Entry 2X4U (X-ray diffraction, 2.10 A resolution); this record covers chains D and E of the 3 polymer chains in the assembly.

# Chain D
Name: HLA class I histocompatibility antigen, a-2 alpha chain
From: Homo sapiens
UniProt: P01892 (1A02_HUMAN); residues 1-275 here correspond to UniProt positions 25-299 (UniProt number = residue number + 24)
Chain sequence (275 residues; each row starts with the number of its first residue):
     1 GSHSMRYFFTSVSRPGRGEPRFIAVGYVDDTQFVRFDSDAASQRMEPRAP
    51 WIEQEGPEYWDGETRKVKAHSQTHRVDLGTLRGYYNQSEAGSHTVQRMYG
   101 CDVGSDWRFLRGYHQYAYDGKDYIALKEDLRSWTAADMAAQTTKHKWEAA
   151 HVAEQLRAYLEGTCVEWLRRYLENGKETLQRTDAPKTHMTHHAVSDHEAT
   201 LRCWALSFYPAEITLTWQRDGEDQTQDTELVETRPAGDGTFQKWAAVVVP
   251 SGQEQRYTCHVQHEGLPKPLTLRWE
Disulfides: C101-C164, C203-C259

# Chain E
Name: Beta-2-microglobulin
From: Homo sapiens
UniProt: P61769 (B2MG_HUMAN); residues 1-99 here correspond to UniProt positions 21-119 (UniProt number = residue number + 20)
Chain sequence (100 residues; each row starts with the number of its first residue; numbering starts at 0):
     0 MIQRTPKIQVYSRHPAENGKSNFLNCYVSGFHPSDIEVDLLKNGERIEKV
    50 EHSDLSFSKDWSFYLLYYTEFTPTEKDEYACRVNHVTLSQPKIVKWDRDM
Disulfides: C25-C80

# How chain D and chain E interact
Residue-residue contacts (56):
  F8(D) - F56(E)  hydrophobic
  F9(D) - F56(E)
  T10(D) - L54(E)
  T10(D) - F56(E)
  T10(D) - F62(E)
  V12(D) - S33(E)
  I23(D) - L54(E)  hydrophobic
  V25(D) - D53(E)
  V25(D) - L54(E)
  V25(D) - S55(E)
  Y27(D) - S55(E)
  Y27(D) - Y63(E)  hydrogen bond
  Q32(D) - D53(E)  hydrogen bond
  R35(D) - D53(E)  salt bridge
  R48(D) - D53(E)  salt bridge
  S92(D) - M0(E)
  H93(D) - M0(E)  hydrogen bond
  Q96(D) - H31(E)  hydrogen bond
  Q96(D) - F56(E)
  Q96(D) - W60(E)
  Q96(D) - F62(E)
  R97(D) - F56(E)
  Q115(D) - W60(E)
  Y116(D) - W60(E)
  A117(D) - W60(E)
  D119(D) - M0(E)
  D119(D) - I1(E)
  D119(D) - H31(E)
  G120(D) - I1(E)
  G120(D) - H31(E)
  K121(D) - I1(E)
  D122(D) - W60(E)  hydrogen bond
  T190(D) - M99(E)  hydrogen bond (side chain-backbone)
  H192(D) - D98(E)  salt bridge
  H192(D) - M99(E)
  R202(D) - M99(E)  hydrogen bond (side chain-backbone)
  W204(D) - M99(E)  hydrogen bond (side chain-backbone)
  V231(D) - Q8(E)
  E232(D) - K6(E)  salt bridge
  E232(D) - Q8(E)  hydrogen bond (backbone-side chain)
  E232(D) - S28(E)  hydrogen bond
  T233(D) - Y26(E)
  R234(D) - Q8(E)  hydrogen bond
  R234(D) - Y10(E)
  R234(D) - Y26(E)
  P235(D) - Y10(E)  hydrogen bond (backbone-side chain)
  P235(D) - N24(E)
  P235(D) - Y26(E)
  A236(D) - R12(E)  hydrogen bond (backbone-side chain)
  A236(D) - N24(E)  hydrogen bond (backbone-side chain)
  G237(D) - R12(E)  hydrogen bond (backbone-side chain)
  G237(D) - L65(E)
  Q242(D) - Y10(E)
  Q242(D) - S11(E)
  Q242(D) - R12(E)  hydrogen bond (side chain-backbone)
  W244(D) - M99(E)  hydrophobic
Other interface residues (no listed pair), chain D (38 interface residues in all): T94, M98, L206, D238
Other interface residues (no listed pair), chain E (27 interface residues in all): P14, P32, D34, K58, D59

# In short
38 residues of chain D face 27 of chain E across their interface; the contacts include 16 hydrogen bonds and 4
salt bridges. Polar contacts include R35(D)-D53(E), R48(D)-D53(E) and H192(D)-D98(E).
Here chain D is HLA class I histocompatibility antigen, a-2 alpha chain and chain E is Beta-2-microglobulin,
both from Homo sapiens. Entry 2X4U (Crystal structure of MHC CLass I HLA-A2.1 bound to HIV-1 Peptide
RT468-476) was determined by X-ray diffraction together with 2X70, 2X4N, 2X4O, 2X4R and 2X4S from the same
study.
